PDB entry 3FKU | X-ray diffraction, 3.20 A resolution | chains C and F of the 9 polymer chains in the assembly

Chain C:
Molecule: Hemagglutinin
Organism: Influenza A virus (A/Viet Nam/1203/2004(H5N1))
Notes: fragment: ha1
Reference sequence: Q5EP31 (Q5EP31_I04A1); residues 5-334 here correspond to UniProt positions 17-346 (UniProt number = residue number + 12)
Sequence (338 residues; row label = number of the first residue in the row; numbers below 1 keep their minus sign (Ala-3 is residue -3)):
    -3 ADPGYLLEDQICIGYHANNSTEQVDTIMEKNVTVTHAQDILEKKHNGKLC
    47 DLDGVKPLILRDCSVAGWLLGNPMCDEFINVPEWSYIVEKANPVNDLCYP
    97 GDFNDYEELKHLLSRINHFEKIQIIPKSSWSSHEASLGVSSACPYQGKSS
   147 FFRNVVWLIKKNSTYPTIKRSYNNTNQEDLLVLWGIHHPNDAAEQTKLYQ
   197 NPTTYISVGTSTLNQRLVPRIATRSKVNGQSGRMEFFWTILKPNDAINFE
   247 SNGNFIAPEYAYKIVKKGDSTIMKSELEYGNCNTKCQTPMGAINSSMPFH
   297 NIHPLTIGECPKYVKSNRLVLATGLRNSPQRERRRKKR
Not modelled in the structure: -3 to 3, 327-334
Cystine bridges: Cys46-Cys278, Cys59-Cys71, Cys94-Cys139, Cys282-Cys306
Covalently attached groups: N-acetylglucosamine (NAG) linked to Asn27, Asn169
Differences from the reference sequence: expression tag (-3 to 4)

Chain F:
Molecule: Hemagglutinin HA2 chain
Organism: Influenza A virus (A/Viet Nam/1203/2004(H5N1))
Notes: fragment: ha2
Reference sequence: A8UDR4 (A8UDR4_I04A1); residues 1-176 here correspond to UniProt positions 343-518 (UniProt number = residue number + 342)
Sequence (182 residues; row label = number of the first residue in the row):
     1 GLFGAIAGFIEGGWQGMVDGWYGYHHSNEQGSGYAADKESTQKAIDGVTN
    51 KVNSIIDKMNTQFEAVGREFNNLERRIENLNKKMEDGFLDVWTYNAELLV
   101 LMENERTLDFHDSNVKNLYDKVRLQLRDNAKELGNGCFEFYHKCDNECME
   151 SVRNGTYDYPQYSEEARLKREEISGVRSLVPR
Not modelled in the structure: 181-182
Cystine bridges: Cys144-Cys148
Differences from the reference sequence: expression tag (177-182)
Reported in the primary citation:
  - mutagenesis - V52L: unchanged binding to Neutralizing antibody F10

How chain C and chain F interact:
Residue-residue contacts - 10 pairs, chain C then chain F:
  Asp101(C) - Leu73(F)
  Glu103(C) - Arg76(F)
  Glu104(C) - Leu73(F)
  Glu104(C) - Glu74(F)
  Glu104(C) - Arg75(F)  hydrogen bond (side chain-backbone)
  Glu104(C) - Arg76(F)  salt bridge
  His107(C) - Arg75(F)
  His107(C) - Arg76(F)
  His107(C) - Asn79(F)
  Arg111(C) - Asn79(F)  hydrogen bond

Overview:
Chain C and chain F each contribute 5 residues to their interface; the contacts include 2 hydrogen bonds and 1
salt bridge. Polar contacts include Glu104(C)-Arg76(F), Glu104(C)-Arg75(F) and Arg111(C)-Asn79(F). Covalently
linked N-acetylglucosamine: at Asn27(C) and Asn169(C). The paper reports that V52L of chain F leaves binding
to Neutralizing antibody F10 unchanged.
Chain C is Hemagglutinin and chain F is Hemagglutinin HA2 chain, both from Influenza A virus (A/Viet
Nam/1203/2004(H5N1)); the structure, Crystal structure of influenza hemagglutinin (H5) in complex with a
broadly neutralizing antibody F10, was determined by X-ray diffraction.
